5X9X - chains A and B; structure by solution NMR.

== Chain A ==
Molecule: Metabotropic GABA-B receptor subtype 1
From: Drosophila melanogaster
Notes: fragment: Coiled coil domain
Reference sequence: Q9BML7 (Q9BML7_DROME); residues 3-44 here correspond to UniProt positions 755-796 (UniProt number = residue number + 752)
Sequence (44 residues; each row starts with the number of its first residue):
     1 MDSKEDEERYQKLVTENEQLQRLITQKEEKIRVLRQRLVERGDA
Construct notes: expression tag (1-2)

== Chain B ==
Molecule: Metabotropic GABA-B receptor subtype 2
From: Drosophila melanogaster
Notes: fragment: coiled coil domain
Reference sequence: Q9BML6 (Q9BML6_DROME); residues 99-139 here correspond to UniProt positions 740-780 (UniProt number = residue number + 641)
Sequence (45 residues; each row starts with the number of its first residue):
    95 GPLGSSVSELEQRLRDVKNTNSRFRKALMEKENELQALIRKLGPE
Construct notes: expression tag (95-98); engineered mutation Ser102 (Cys743 in Q9BML6), Ser116 (Cys757 in Q9BML6)

== Interface between chain A and chain B ==
Residue-residue contacts (45; chain A residue first):
  Met1(A) - Ser99(B)
  Asp2(A) - Ser99(B)
  Asp2(A) - Ser100(B)
  Ser3(A) - Ser99(B)
  Ser3(A) - Ser100(B)
  Ser3(A) - Val101(B)
  Asp6(A) - Ser100(B)
  Asp6(A) - Leu104(B)
  Asp6(A) - Leu108(B)
  Glu7(A) - Leu104(B)
  Tyr10(A) - Arg107(B)
  Tyr10(A) - Leu108(B)
  Tyr10(A) - Val111(B)
  Leu13(A) - Leu108(B)
  Leu13(A) - Val111(B)
  Leu13(A) - Lys112(B)
  Leu13(A) - Asn115(B)
  Val14(A) - Val111(B)
  Glu16(A) - Asn115(B)
  Glu16(A) - Arg119(B)
  Asn17(A) - Thr114(B)
  Asn17(A) - Asn115(B)
  Asn17(A) - Phe118(B)
  Leu20(A) - Asn115(B)
  Leu20(A) - Phe118(B)
  Leu20(A) - Arg119(B)
  Gln21(A) - Phe118(B)
  Leu23(A) - Leu122(B)
  Ile24(A) - Phe118(B)
  Ile24(A) - Leu122(B)
  Lys27(A) - Leu122(B)
  Lys27(A) - Lys125(B)
  Glu28(A) - Lys125(B)
  Ile31(A) - Lys125(B)
  Ile31(A) - Glu128(B)
  Ile31(A) - Leu129(B)
  Ile31(A) - Leu132(B)
  Leu34(A) - Leu129(B)
  Leu34(A) - Leu132(B)
  Leu34(A) - Ile133(B)
  Leu34(A) - Leu136(B)
  Arg35(A) - Leu132(B)
  Leu38(A) - Leu132(B)
  Leu38(A) - Lys135(B)
  Leu38(A) - Leu136(B)
Also at the interface, not in a pair above, chain A (23 interface residues in all): Arg9, Lys30, Arg41
Also at the interface, not in a pair above, chain B (23 interface residues in all): Glu105, Ala121, Glu139

== Summary ==
Chain A and chain B each contribute 23 residues to their interface.
Chain A is Metabotropic GABA-B receptor subtype 1 and chain B is Metabotropic GABA-B receptor subtype 2, both
from Drosophila melanogaster; the structure, Solution structure of heterodimeric coiled-coil domain of
Drosophila GABAB receptor 1 and 2, was determined by solution NMR.
